PDB entry 6SAD | X-ray diffraction, 2.75 A resolution | chains A and B of the 3 polymer chains in the assembly

== Chain A (and B) ==
Protein: 14-3-3 protein gamma
Source organism: Homo sapiens
Notes: chain B of this document is another copy of the same molecule, construct and numbering; everything in this record applies to it too
UniProtKB: P61981 (1433G_HUMAN); residue numbers follow UniProt; this construct covers 1-234
Chain sequence (234 residues; row label = number of the first residue in the row):
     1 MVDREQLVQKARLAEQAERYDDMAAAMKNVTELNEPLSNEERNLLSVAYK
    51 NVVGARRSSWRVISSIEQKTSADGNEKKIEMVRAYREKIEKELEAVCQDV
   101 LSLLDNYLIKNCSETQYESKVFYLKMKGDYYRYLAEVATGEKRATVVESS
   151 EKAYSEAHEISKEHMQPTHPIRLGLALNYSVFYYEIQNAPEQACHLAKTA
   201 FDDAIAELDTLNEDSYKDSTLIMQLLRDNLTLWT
Disordered / not traced: 1
UniProt features mapped onto this chain:
  - site (Interaction with phosphoserine on interacting protein): R57, R132
  - modified residue: M1 (N-acetylmethionine), V2 (N-acetylvaline), S71 (Phosphoserine), Y133 (Phosphotyrosine), T145 (Phosphothreonine), S215 (Phosphoserine), T234 (Phosphothreonine)
  - natural variant: E15 (E15A: In DEE56; uncertain significance), K50 (K50Q: Found in an individual with autism; uncertain significance), D129 (D129E: In DEE56), R132 (R132C: In DEE56), Y133 (Y133S: Found in an individual with neurodevelopmental disorder)

== Chain A / chain B interface ==
Residue-residue contacts (41):
  Q6(A) - K77(B)
  Q6(A) - K78(B)
  Q9(A) - K78(B)
  K10(A) - M81(B)
  K10(A) - Y85(B)
  L13(A) - I63(B)  hydrophobic
  L13(A) - I66(B)  hydrophobic
  L13(A) - M81(B)  hydrophobic
  L13(A) - V82(B)  hydrophobic
  A14(A) - Y85(B)
  Q16(A) - V62(B)
  A17(A) - S59(B)  hydrogen bond (backbone-side chain)
  A17(A) - V62(B)  hydrophobic
  A17(A) - I63(B)  hydrophobic
  R19(A) - S59(B)
  R19(A) - Y85(B)  hydrogen bond
  R19(A) - I89(B)
  R19(A) - E92(B)  salt bridge
  D22(A) - Y85(B)  hydrogen bond
  D22(A) - K88(B)  salt bridge
  S59(A) - A17(B)  hydrogen bond (side chain-backbone)
  S59(A) - R19(B)
  V62(A) - Q16(B)
  V62(A) - A17(B)
  I63(A) - L13(B)
  I63(A) - A17(B)  hydrophobic
  I66(A) - L13(B)  hydrophobic
  I66(A) - Q16(B)
  K77(A) - Q6(B)
  M81(A) - Q9(B)
  M81(A) - K10(B)
  M81(A) - L13(B)  hydrophobic
  V82(A) - L13(B)  hydrophobic
  Y85(A) - K10(B)
  Y85(A) - A14(B)
  Y85(A) - R19(B)  hydrogen bond
  Y85(A) - D22(B)  hydrogen bond
  K88(A) - R19(B)
  K88(A) - D22(B)
  I89(A) - R19(B)
  E92(A) - R19(B)  salt bridge
Also at the interface, not in a pair above, chain B (22 interface residues in all): R56

== In short ==
The interface between chain A and chain B involves 20 residues on one side and 22 on the other; the contacts
include 6 hydrogen bonds and 3 salt bridges. Polar pairs include R19(A)-E92(B), D22(A)-K88(B) and
A17(A)-S59(B).
Chain A and chain B are both 14-3-3 protein gamma (Homo sapiens); the structure, Structure of 14-3-3 gamma in
complex with double phosphorylated caspase-2 peptide on Ser139 and Ser164, was determined by X-ray
diffraction, deposited together with 6S9K.
